7NG5 - chains D and E of the 7 polymer chains in the assembly; structure by electron microscopy, 3.80 A resolution.

== Chain D (and E) ==
Name: Lon protease homolog, mitochondrial
Source organism: Homo sapiens
Notes: EC 3.4.21.53; chain E of this document is another copy of the same molecule, construct and numbering; everything in this record applies to it too
Reference sequence: P36776 (LONM_HUMAN); residue numbers follow UniProt; this construct covers 115-959
Chain sequence (853 residues; each row starts with the number of its first residue):
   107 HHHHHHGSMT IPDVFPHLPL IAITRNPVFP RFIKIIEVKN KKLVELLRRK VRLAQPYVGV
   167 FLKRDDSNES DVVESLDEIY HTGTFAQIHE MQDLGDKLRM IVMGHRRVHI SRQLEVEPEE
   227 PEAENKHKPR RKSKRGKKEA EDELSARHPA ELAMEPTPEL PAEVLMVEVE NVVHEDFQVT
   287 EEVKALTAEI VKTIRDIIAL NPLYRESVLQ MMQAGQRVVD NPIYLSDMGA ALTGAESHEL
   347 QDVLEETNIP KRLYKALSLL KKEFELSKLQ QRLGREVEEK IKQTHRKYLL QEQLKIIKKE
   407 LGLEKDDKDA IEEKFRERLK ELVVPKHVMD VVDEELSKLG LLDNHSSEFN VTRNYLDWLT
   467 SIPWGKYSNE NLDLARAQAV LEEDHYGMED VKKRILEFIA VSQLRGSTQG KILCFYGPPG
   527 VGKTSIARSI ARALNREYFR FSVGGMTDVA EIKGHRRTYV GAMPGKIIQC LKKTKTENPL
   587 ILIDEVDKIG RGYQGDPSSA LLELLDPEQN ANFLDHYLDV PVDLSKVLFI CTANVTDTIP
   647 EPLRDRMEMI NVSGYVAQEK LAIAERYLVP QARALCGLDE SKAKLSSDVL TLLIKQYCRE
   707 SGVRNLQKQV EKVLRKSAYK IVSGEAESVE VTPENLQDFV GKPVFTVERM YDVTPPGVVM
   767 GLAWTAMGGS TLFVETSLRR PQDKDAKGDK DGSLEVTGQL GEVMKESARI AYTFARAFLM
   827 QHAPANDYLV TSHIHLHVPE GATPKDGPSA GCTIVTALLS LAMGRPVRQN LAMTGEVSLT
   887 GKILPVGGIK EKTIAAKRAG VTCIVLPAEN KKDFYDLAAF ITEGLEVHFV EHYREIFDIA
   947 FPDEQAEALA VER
Disordered / not traced: 107-122, 222-271, 949-959
Differences from the reference sequence: expression tag (107-114)
Ligand contacts:
  - ADP (adenosine-5'-diphosphate): Asp-490, His-491, Tyr-492, Met-494, Pro-525, Gly-526, Val-527, Gly-528, Lys-529, Thr-530, Ser-531, Tyr-661, Ile-669, Tyr-673, Gln-677, Val-709, Arg-710
  - ATP (adenosine-5'-triphosphate): Asp-612, Glu-614, Arg-652
Curated features (UniProtKB/Swiss-Prot):
  - active site: Ser-855, Lys-898
  - binding site (ATP): Gly-523 to Thr-530
  - natural variant: Glu-476 (E476A: In CODASS), Ser-631 (S631Y: In CODASS), Ala-670 (A670V: In CODASS), Arg-672 (R672C: In CODASS), Pro-676 (P676S: In CODASS), Arg-679 (R679H: In CODASS), Arg-721 (R721G: In CODASS), Ala-724 (A724V: In CODASS), Pro-749 (P749S: In CODASS), Gly-767 (G767E: In CODASS), Ile-927 (deletion: In CODASS)
  - mutagenesis: Lys-529 (K529R: Abolishes ATPase activity, and presumably ATP-driven protein unfolding, but does not block access to the proteolytic active site or prevent a substrate from binding to it), Trp-770 (W770A: Has low basal, but normal stimulated ATPase activity, and retains peptidase activity; W770P: Has normal basal, but low stimulated ATPase activity, and abolishes peptidase activity), Ser-855 (S855A: Lacks both ATPase and protease activity, but retains DNA binding activity), Thr-880 (T880V: Enhances the basal, but not the stimulated ATPase activity), Gly-893 (G893A: Has low basal, but normal stimulated ATPase activity, and retains peptidase activity; G893P: Has normal basal, but low stimulated ATPase activity, and abolishes peptidase activity), Gly-894 (G894A/S: Enhances the basal, but not the stimulated ATPase activity, and retains peptidase activity; G894P: Enhances the basal, but not the stimulated ATPase activity, and abolishes peptidase activity)
What the authors report for this chain:
  - binding site for ATP: Arg-652
  - mutagenesis - K529R, E591Q, T803V, E812A, S855A: abolished catalytic activity (proteolytic activity)
  - mutagenesis - S855A: unchanged catalytic activity (ATPase activity)
  - catalytic residues: Thr-803, His-841, His-843, Ser-855
  - catalytic residues: Glu-801, Arg-815, Lys-898 (proposed by the authors, not directly observed)
  - mutagenesis - T803V: decreased catalytic activity on ATPase
  - mutagenesis - H841F, H843F: abolished catalytic activity on proteolytically
  - mutagenesis - E801A: decreased catalytic activity (protease activity)
  - mutagenesis - E801A, E812A: decreased catalytic activity (ATPase activity)
  - mutagenesis - K529R, E591Q: abolished catalytic activity on ATPase

== How chain D and chain E interact ==
Contacting residue pairs - 52 pairs, chain D then chain E:
  His-451(D) with Leu-448(E); Glu-454(E), salt bridge
  Arg-459(D) with Lys-444(E)
  Arg-546(D) with Gln-615(E)
  Thr-553(D) with Gly-601(E)
  Val-566(D) with Thr-564(E)
  Gly-567(D) with Arg-562(E); Thr-564(E)
  Tyr-599(D) with Gln-600(E), hydrogen bond
  Gln-600(D) with Gln-600(E)
  Leu-681(D) with Arg-511(E), hydrogen bond (backbone-side chain)
  Gly-683(D) with Leu-510(E)
  Arg-710(D) with Asp-651(E), salt bridge
  Lys-714(D) with Asp-651(E), salt bridge
  Arg-721(D) with Arg-500(E); Glu-503(E), salt bridge; Lys-517(E); Glu-654(E), salt bridge
  Lys-722(D) with Glu-503(E), salt bridge
  Ala-724(D) with Val-507(E), hydrophobic
  Tyr-725(D) with Leu-480(E), hydrophobic; Leu-502(E); Ala-506(E), hydrophobic
  Val-728(D) with Ala-506(E), hydrophobic; Gln-509(E)
  Ser-729(D) with Leu-480(E)
  Lys-748(D) with Lys-918(E)
  Pro-749(D) with Lys-918(E)
  Val-750(D) with Glu-915(E); Lys-918(E)
  Met-756(D) with Lys-888(E); Leu-890(E), hydrophobic
  Tyr-757(D) with Thr-886(E); Lys-888(E)
  Glu-781(D) with Ser-884(E)
  Thr-782(D) with Leu-885(E)
  Ser-783(D) with Thr-819(E); Leu-885(E)
  Leu-784(D) with Thr-819(E)
  Arg-785(D) with Asp-797(E), salt bridge; Thr-819(E); Arg-822(E), hydrogen bond (backbone-side chain)
  Arg-786(D) with Asp-797(E), salt bridge
  Pro-787(D) with Val-836(E)
  Lys-790(D) with Asp-795(E)
  Glu-801(D) with Arg-815(E), salt bridge
  Thr-803(D) with Ile-816(E)
  Gly-804(D) with Glu-812(E)
  Gln-805(D) with Glu-808(E); Glu-812(E), hydrogen bond (backbone-side chain)
  His-841(D) with Thr-819(E), hydrogen bond
  His-843(D) with Leu-885(E)
Other interface residues (no listed pair), chain D (45 interface residues in all): Asn-456, Met-569, Ala-680, Cys-682, Leu-684, Lys-718, Thr-752, Pro-761
Other interface residues (no listed pair), chain E (42 interface residues in all): Asp-449, Ser-452, Tyr-565, Lys-796, Ala-823, Met-826

== Overview ==
45 residues of chain D and 42 residues of chain E are in contact, with 5 hydrogen bonds and 9 salt bridges.
Polar pairs include His-451(D)/Glu-454(E), Arg-710(D)/Asp-651(E) and Lys-714(D)/Asp-651(E). From the paper:
catalytic residues Thr-803(D), His-841(D) and His-843(D) among others; K529R, E591Q and T803V of chain D,
among others, abolish catalytic activity (proteolytic activity); 8 substitutions were tested in all.
Chain D and chain E are both Lon protease homolog, mitochondrial (Homo sapiens); the structure, P1c-state of
wild type human mitochondrial LONP1 protease with bound substrate protein in presence of ATP/ADP ..., was
determined by electron microscopy, deposited together with 7NFY, 7NG4, 7NGC and 7NGF.
